Entry 9CX8 (X-ray diffraction, 1.67 A resolution); this record covers chains A and B.

== Chain A (and B) ==
Protein: Fructosamine-3-kinase
From: Homo sapiens
Notes: EC 2.7.1.171, 2.7.1.172; chain B of this document is another copy of the same molecule, construct and numbering; everything in this record applies to it too
UniProtKB: Q9H479 (FN3K_HUMAN); aligned to UniProt positions 1-290 over residues 1-290 (the alignment contains insertions or deletions, so no single offset holds)
Amino-acid sequence (291 residues; row label = number of the first residue in the row; numbering starts at 0):
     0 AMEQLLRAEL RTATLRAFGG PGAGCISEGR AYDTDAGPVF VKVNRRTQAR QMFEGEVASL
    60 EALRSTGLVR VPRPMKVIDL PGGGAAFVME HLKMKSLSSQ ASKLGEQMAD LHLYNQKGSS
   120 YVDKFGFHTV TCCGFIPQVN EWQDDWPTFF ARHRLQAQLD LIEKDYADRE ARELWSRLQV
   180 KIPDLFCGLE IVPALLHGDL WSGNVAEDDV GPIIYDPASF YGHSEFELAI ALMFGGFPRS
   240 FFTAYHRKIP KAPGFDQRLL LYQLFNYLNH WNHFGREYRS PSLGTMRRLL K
Differences from the reference sequence: expression tag (0); linker (117-119)
UniProt features mapped onto this chain:
  - binding site (ATP): E89 to L91
  - modified residue: M1 (N-acetylmethionine)

== How chain A and chain B interact ==
Contacting residue pairs (99):
  M1(A) with Y31(B)
  L4(A) with D78(B); L79(B), hydrophobic; P80(B)
  L5(A) with Y31(B), hydrophobic; V87(B), hydrophobic
  E8(A) with K75(B), salt bridge; I77(B)
  T11(A) with T33(B); D34(B), hydrogen bond (side chain-backbone)
  A12(A) with D34(B), hydrogen bond (backbone-side chain)
  T13(A) with D32(B); T33(B); D34(B), hydrogen bond
  L14(A) with Y31(B), hydrophobic; D32(B); T33(B)
  R15(A) with Y31(B); D32(B), hydrogen bond (backbone-backbone)
  A16(A) with A30(B); Y31(B)
  F17(A) with A30(B), hydrogen bond (backbone-backbone); Y31(B); D32(B); P37(B), hydrophobic; H90(B)
  P20(A) with F17(B), hydrophobic; P20(B); G21(B); A22(B)
  G21(A) with F17(B); G18(B); G19(B); P20(B)
  A22(A) with F17(B); G18(B); G19(B), hydrogen bond (backbone-backbone); G202(B)
  G23(A) with A22(B); G23(B); W200(B)
  C24(A) with G23(B); C24(B), disulfide
  I25(A) with C24(B), hydrogen bond (backbone-side chain); W200(B); F233(B), hydrophobic; H269(B); F273(B), hydrophobic
  S26(A) with C24(B); F273(B); Y277(B)
  R29(A) with A16(B); F17(B), hydrogen bond (side chain-backbone); S201(B), hydrogen bond; G202(B)
  A30(A) with A16(B); F17(B), hydrogen bond (backbone-backbone)
  Y31(A) with E2(B); L5(B), hydrophobic; L14(B), hydrophobic; R15(B); A16(B), hydrophobic; F17(B)
  D32(A) with T13(B); L14(B); R15(B), hydrogen bond (backbone-backbone); F17(B)
  T33(A) with T11(B); T13(B); L14(B)
  D34(A) with T11(B), hydrogen bond (backbone-side chain); A12(B), hydrogen bond (side chain-backbone); T13(B), hydrogen bond
  P37(A) with F17(B), hydrophobic
  R44(A) with M1(B)
  R45(A) with S279(B), hydrogen bond
  K75(A) with E8(B)
  I77(A) with L4(B), hydrophobic; E8(B)
  L79(A) with M1(B), hydrophobic; L4(B), hydrophobic
  V87(A) with L5(B), hydrophobic
  H90(A) with F17(B)
  F134(A) with E276(B)
  I135(A) with R275(B)
  D164(A) with R275(B), salt bridge
  Y165(A) with D164(B); Y165(B)
  N271(A) with R275(B), hydrogen bond (backbone-side chain)
  H272(A) with Y165(B); G274(B); R275(B), hydrogen bond (backbone-backbone)
  F273(A) with Y165(B), hydrogen bond (backbone-side chain); F273(B); G274(B)
  G274(A) with D164(B); Y165(B)
  R275(A) with K163(B); D164(B), hydrogen bond (backbone-backbone)
Also at the interface, not in a pair above, chain A (50 interface residues in all): E2, L9, V38, V40, V42, N43, M74, A85, L160
Also at the interface, not in a pair above, chain B (53 interface residues in all): L9, V38, V40, V42, R44, M74, H272
Disulfides between the chains: C24(A)-C24(B)

== Overview ==
50 residues of chain A and 53 residues of chain B are in contact, with 1 disulfide bond, 19 hydrogen bonds and
2 salt bridges. Polar pairs include E8(A)-K75(B), D164(A)-R275(B) and T11(A)-D34(B). UniProt lists 3
ATP-binding residues on chain A.
Both chains are Fructosamine-3-kinase (Homo sapiens). Entry 9CX8 (Crystal structure of Human FN3K in
apo-state) was determined by X-ray diffraction together with 9CXM, 9CXN, 9CXO, 9CXV and 9CXW from the same
study.
